7UY3 - chain A; structure by X-ray diffraction, 2.99 A resolution.

Chain A:
Molecule: Tyrosine-protein kinase Fgr
Organism: Homo sapiens
Notes: EC 2.7.10.2
Reference sequence: P09769 (FGR_HUMAN); residues 84-531 here correspond to UniProt positions 80-527 (UniProt number = residue number - 4)
Chain sequence (456 residues; numbered 76 to 531; the number before each row is that of its first residue):
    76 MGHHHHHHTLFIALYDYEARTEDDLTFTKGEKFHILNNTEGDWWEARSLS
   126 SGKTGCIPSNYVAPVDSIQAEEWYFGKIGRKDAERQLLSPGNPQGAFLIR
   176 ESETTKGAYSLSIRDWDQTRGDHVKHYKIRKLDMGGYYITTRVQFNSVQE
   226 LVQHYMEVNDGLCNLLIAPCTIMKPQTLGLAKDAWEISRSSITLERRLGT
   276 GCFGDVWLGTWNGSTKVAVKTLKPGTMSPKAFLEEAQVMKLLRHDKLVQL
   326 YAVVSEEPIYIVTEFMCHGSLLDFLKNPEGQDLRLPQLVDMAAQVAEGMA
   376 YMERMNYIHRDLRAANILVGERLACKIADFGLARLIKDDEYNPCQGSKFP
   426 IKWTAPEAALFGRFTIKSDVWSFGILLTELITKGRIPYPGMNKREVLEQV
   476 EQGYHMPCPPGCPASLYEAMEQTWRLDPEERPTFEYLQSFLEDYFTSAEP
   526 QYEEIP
Not modelled in the structure: 76-138, 207-210, 256, 422-423
Modified positions: Tyr527 (O-phosphotyrosine; PTR)
Differences from the reference sequence: initiating methionine (76); expression tag (77-83); engineered mutation Glu528 (Gln524 in P09769), Glu529 (Pro525 in P09769), Ile530 (Gly526 in P09769), Pro531 (Asp527 in P09769)
UniProt features mapped onto this chain:
  - active site: Asp386 (Proton acceptor)
  - binding site (ATP): Leu273 to Val281, Lys295
  - modified residue: Tyr212 (Phosphotyrosine), Ser222 (Phosphoserine), Tyr416 (Phosphotyrosine), Tyr527 (Phosphotyrosine)

Summary:
Curated annotation (UniProt) lists active-site residue Asp386 and 10 ATP-binding residues.
Chain A is Tyrosine-protein kinase Fgr (Homo sapiens); the structure, Crystal structure of human Fgr tyrosine
kinase in complex with TL02-59, was determined by X-ray diffraction together with 7UY0 from the same study.
